Entry 6GEN (electron microscopy, 3.60 A resolution); this record covers chains D and J of the 20 polymer chains in the assembly.

[Chain D]
Name: Histone H4
From: Saccharomyces cerevisiae (strain ATCC 204508 / S288c)
UniProt: P02309 (H4_YEAST); residues 0-102 here correspond to UniProt positions 1-103 (UniProt number = residue number + 1)
Chain sequence (103 residues; each row starts with the number of its first residue; numbering starts at 0):
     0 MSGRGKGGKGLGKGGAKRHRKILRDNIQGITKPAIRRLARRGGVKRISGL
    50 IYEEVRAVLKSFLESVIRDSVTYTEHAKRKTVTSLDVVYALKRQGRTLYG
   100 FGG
Not modelled in the structure: 0-22
Swiss-Prot annotation at these positions:
  - DNA-binding region: Lys16 to Lys20
  - modified residue: Lys5 (N6-acetyl-N6-methyllysine), Lys8 (N6-acetyllysine), Lys12 (N6-acetyl-N6-methyllysine), Lys16 (N6-acetyllysine), Lys31 (N6-succinyllysine), Arg55 (Omega-N-methylarginine), Ser60 (Phosphoserine), Ser64 (Phosphoserine), Lys77 (N6-succinyllysine), Lys79 (N6-acetyllysine), Lys91 (N6-glutaryllysine)

[Chain J]
Molecule: 173-nt DNA strand
From: synthetic construct
Sequence (173 nucleotides; row label = number of the first residue in the row; numbers below 1 keep their minus sign (DT-76 is residue -76)):
   -76 TGCACAGGATGTATATATCTGACACGTGCCTGGAGACTAGGGAGTAATCC
   -26 CCTTGGCGGTTAAAACGCGGGGGACAGCGCGTACGTGCGTTTAAGCGGTG
    24 CTAGAGCTGTCTACGACCAATTGAGCGGCCTCGGCACCGGGATTCTCCAG
    74 GGCGGCCGCGGATGCATTAATGC

[How chain D and chain J interact]
Residue-residue contacts (13; chain D residue first):
  Arg35(D) with DG8(J), salt bridge to the phosphate
  Lys44(D) with DG8(J), phosphate contact
  Arg45(D) with DC7(J), phosphate contact; DG8(J), phosphate contact
  Ile46(D) with DC7(J), sugar contact; DG8(J), hydrogen bond to the phosphate
  Ser47(D) with DC7(J), hydrogen bond to the phosphate
  Gly48(D) with DC7(J), phosphate contact
  Arg78(D) with DA28(J), phosphate contact; DG29(J), salt bridge to the phosphate
  Lys79(D) with DA28(J), hydrogen bond to the phosphate
  Thr80(D) with DG27(J), phosphate contact; DA28(J), hydrogen bond to the phosphate
Other interface residues (no listed pair), chain D (10 interface residues in all): Arg39
Other interface residues (no listed pair), chain J (6 interface residues in all): DT9

[Summary]
10 residues of chain D face 6 of chain J across their interface; the contacts include 4 hydrogen bonds and 2
salt bridges. Polar pairs include Ile46(D)-DG8(J), Ser47(D)-DC7(J) and Lys79(D)-DA28(J). From UniProt: a
DNA-binding region on chain D.
Chain D is Histone H4 (Saccharomyces cerevisiae (strain ATCC 204508 / S288c)) and chain J is a 173-nt DNA
strand (synthetic construct); the structure, Chromatin remodeller-nucleosome complex at 4.5 A resolution, was
determined by electron microscopy together with 6GEJ from the same study.
